Entry 1Z5R (X-ray diffraction, 1.40 A resolution); this record covers chain A.

[Chain A]
Molecule: procarboxypeptidase B
Source organism: Sus scrofa
Notes: EC 3.4.17.2; fragment: Catalytic Domain
Reference sequence: P09955 (CBPB1_PIG); the construct lacks a stretch of the UniProt sequence, so the offset changes along the chain: 4-187 = UniProt 111-294; 188-308 = UniProt 296-416
Chain sequence (306 residues; row label = number of the first residue in the row):
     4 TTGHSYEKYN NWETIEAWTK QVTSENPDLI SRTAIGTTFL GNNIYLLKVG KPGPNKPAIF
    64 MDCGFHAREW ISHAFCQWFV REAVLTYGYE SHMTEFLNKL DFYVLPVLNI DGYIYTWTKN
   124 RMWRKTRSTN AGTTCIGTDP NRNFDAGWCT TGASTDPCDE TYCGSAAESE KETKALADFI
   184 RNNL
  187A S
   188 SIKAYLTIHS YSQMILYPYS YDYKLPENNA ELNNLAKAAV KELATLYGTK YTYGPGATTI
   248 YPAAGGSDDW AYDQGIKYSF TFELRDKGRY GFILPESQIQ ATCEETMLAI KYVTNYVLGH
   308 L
Not modelled in the structure: 4-5
Cystine bridges: Cys-66/Cys-79, Cys-138/Cys-161, Cys-152/Cys-166
Ion coordination: Zn2+: His-69, Glu-72, His-196

[Overview]
The Zn2+ site is built by His-69, Glu-72 and His-196.
Chain A is procarboxypeptidase B (Sus scrofa); the structure, Crystal Structure of Activated Porcine
Pancreatic Carboxypeptidase B, was determined by X-ray diffraction together with 1ZG7, 1ZG8 and 1ZG9 from the
same study.
